Entry 1Q0R (X-ray diffraction, 1.45 A resolution); this record covers chain A.

[Chain A]
Protein: aclacinomycin methylesterase
Organism: Streptomyces purpurascens
Reference sequence: Q54528 (Q54528_9ACTO); numbering as in UniProt (aligned over 1-298)
Chain sequence (298 residues; numbered 1 to 298; the number before each row is that of its first residue):
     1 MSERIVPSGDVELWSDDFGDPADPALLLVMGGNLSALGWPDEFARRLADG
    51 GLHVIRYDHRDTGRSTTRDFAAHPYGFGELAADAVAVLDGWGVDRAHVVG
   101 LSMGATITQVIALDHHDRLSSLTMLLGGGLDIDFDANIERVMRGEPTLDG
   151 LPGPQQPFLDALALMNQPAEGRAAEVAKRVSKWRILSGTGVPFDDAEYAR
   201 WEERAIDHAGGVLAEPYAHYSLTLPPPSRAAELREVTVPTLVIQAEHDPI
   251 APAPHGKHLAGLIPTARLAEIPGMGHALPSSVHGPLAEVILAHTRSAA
Not modelled in the structure: 1
Swiss-Prot annotation at these positions:
  - active site: Ser102, Asp248, His276
Ligand contacts: 10-decarboxymethylaclacinomycin t (dcmat) (AKT): Ser102, Met103, Thr106, Leu126, Gly127, Gly128, Gly129, Ile132, Phe134, Asp135, Ile138, Phe158, Leu162, Met165, His219, Tyr220, Leu222, Leu224, Ile250, Ala251, His276

[Summary]
Bound to chain A: 10-decarboxymethylaclacinomycin t (dcmat). From UniProt: 3 active-site residues.
Chain A is aclacinomycin methylesterase (Streptomyces purpurascens); the structure, Crystal structure of
aclacinomycin methylesterase (RdmC) with bound product analogue, 10-decarboxymethylaclacinomycin T (DcmaT),
was determined by X-ray diffraction together with 1Q0Z from the same study.
